PDB entry 4RAB | X-ray diffraction, 2.26 A resolution | chains A and D of the 4 polymer chains in the assembly

# Chain A (and D)
Molecule: Hypoxanthine-guanine phosphoribosyltransferase
Source organism: Homo sapiens
Notes: EC 2.4.2.8; chain D of this document is another copy of the same molecule, construct and numbering; everything in this record applies to it too
UniProt: P00492 (HPRT_HUMAN); residues 1-217 here correspond to UniProt positions 2-218 (UniProt number = residue number + 1)
Chain sequence (217 residues; row label = number of the first residue in the row):
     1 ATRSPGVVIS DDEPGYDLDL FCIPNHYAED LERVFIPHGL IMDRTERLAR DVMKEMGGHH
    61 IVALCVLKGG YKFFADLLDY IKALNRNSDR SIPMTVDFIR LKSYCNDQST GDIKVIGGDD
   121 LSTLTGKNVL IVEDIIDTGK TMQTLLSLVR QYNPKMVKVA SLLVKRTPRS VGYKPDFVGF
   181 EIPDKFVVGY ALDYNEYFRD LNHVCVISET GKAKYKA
Unresolved in the structure: 1-4, 104-118, 217 (chain D: 1-3, 103-114)
Swiss-Prot annotation at these positions:
  - active site: Asp-137 (Proton acceptor)
  - binding site (GMP): Lys-68, Glu-133 to Thr-141, Lys-165, Lys-185 to Val-187, Asp-193
  - binding site (Mg(2+)): Asp-193
  - modified residue: Ala-1 (N-acetylalanine), Lys-102 (N6-acetyllysine), Thr-141 (Phosphothreonine)
  - cross-link: Lys-114 (Glycyl lysine isopeptide (Lys-Gly) (interchain with G-Cter in SUMO1))

# Interface between chain A and chain D
Pairs across the interface (10):
  Glu-46(A) / Arg-86(D)  salt bridge
  Glu-46(A) / Asn-87(D)  hydrogen bond
  Arg-50(A) / Arg-86(D)  hydrogen bond (side chain-backbone)
  Arg-50(A) / Asn-87(D)
  Leu-84(A) / Asn-87(D)
  Arg-86(A) / Glu-46(D)  salt bridge
  Arg-86(A) / Arg-50(D)  hydrogen bond (backbone-side chain)
  Asn-87(A) / Glu-46(D)  hydrogen bond
  Asn-87(A) / Arg-50(D)
  Asn-87(A) / Leu-84(D)

# Overview
Chain A and chain D each contribute 5 residues to their interface, with 4 hydrogen bonds and 2 salt bridges.
Among the polar pairs are Glu-46(A)/Arg-86(D), Glu-46(A)/Asn-87(D) and Arg-50(A)/Arg-86(D).
Chain A and chain D are both Hypoxanthine-guanine phosphoribosyltransferase (Homo sapiens); the structure,
Aza-acyclic nucleoside phosphonates containing a second phosphonate group as inhibitors of the human,
Plasmodium falciparum and ..., was determined by X-ray diffraction (same publication as 4RAC, 4RAD, 4RAN, 4RAO
and 4RAQ).
